Entry 4MQ9 (X-ray diffraction, 3.35 A resolution); this record covers chains B and C of the 7 polymer chains in the assembly.

Chain B:
Name: DNA-directed RNA polymerase subunit alpha
From: Thermus thermophilus
Notes: EC 2.7.7.6; fragment: rpoa
UniProt: Q5SHR6 (RPOA_THET8); residues 1-314 here = UniProt positions 1-314
Amino-acid sequence (314 residues; each row starts with the number of its first residue):
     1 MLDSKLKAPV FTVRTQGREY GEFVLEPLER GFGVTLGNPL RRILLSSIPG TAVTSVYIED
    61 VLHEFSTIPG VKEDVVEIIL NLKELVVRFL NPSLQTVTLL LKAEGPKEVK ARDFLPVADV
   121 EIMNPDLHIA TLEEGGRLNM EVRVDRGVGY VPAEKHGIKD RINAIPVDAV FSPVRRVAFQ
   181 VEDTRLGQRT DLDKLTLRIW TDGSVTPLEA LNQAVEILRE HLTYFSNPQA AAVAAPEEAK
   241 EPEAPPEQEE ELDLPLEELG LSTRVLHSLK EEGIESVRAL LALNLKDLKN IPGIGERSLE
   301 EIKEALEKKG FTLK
Unresolved in the structure: 1-6, 155-160, 237-314

Chain C:
Name: DNA-directed RNA polymerase subunit beta
From: Thermus thermophilus
Notes: EC 2.7.7.6; fragment: rpob
UniProt: Q8RQE9 (RPOB_THET8); residue numbers follow UniProt; this construct covers 1-1119
Amino-acid sequence (1119 residues; row label = number of the first residue in the row):
     1 MEIKRFGRIR EVIPLPPLTE IQVESYRRAL QADVPPEKRE NVGIQAAFRE TFPIEEEDKG
    61 KGGLVLDFLE YRLGEPPFPQ DECREKDLTY QAPLYARLQL IHKDTGLIKE DEVFLGHIPL
   121 MTEDGSFIIN GADRVIVSQI HRSPGVYFTP DPARPGRYIA SIIPLPKRGP WIDLEVEPNG
   181 VVSMKVNKRK FPLVLLLRVL GYDQETLARE LGAYGELVQG LMDESVFAMR PEEALIRLFT
   241 LLRPGDPPKR DKAVAYVYGL IADPRRYDLG EAGRYKAEEK LGIRLSGRTL ARFEDGEFKD
   301 EVFLPTLRYL FALTAGVPGH EVDDIDHLGN RRIRTVGELM TDQFRVGLAR LARGVRERML
   361 MGSEDSLTPA KLVNSRPLEA AIREFFSRSQ LSQFKDETNP LSSLRHKRRI SALGPGGLTR
   421 ERAGFDVRDV HRTHYGRICP VETPEGANIG LITSLAAYAR VDELGFIRTP YRRVVGGVVT
   481 DEVVYMTATE EDRYTIAQAN TPLEGNRIAA ERVVARRKGE PVIVSPEEVE FMDVSPKQVF
   541 SVNTNLIPFL EHDDANRALM GSNMQTQAVP LIRAQAPVVM TGLEERVVRD SLAALYAEED
   601 GEVAKVDGNR IVVRYEDGRL VEYPLRRFYR SNQGTALDQR PRVVVGQRVR KGDLLADGPA
   661 SENGFLALGQ NVLVAIMPFD GYNFEDAIVI SEELLKRDFY TSIHIERYEI EARDTKLGPE
   721 RITRDIPHLS EAALRDLDEE GVVRIGAEVK PGDILVGRTS FKGESEPTPE ERLLRSIFGE
   781 KARDVKDTSL RVPPGEGGIV VRTVRLRRGD PGVELKPGVR EVVRVYVAQK RKLQVGDKLA
   841 NRHGNKGVVA KILPVEDMPH LPDGTPVDVI LNPLGVPSRM NLGQILETHL GLAGYFLGQR
   901 YISPIFDGAK EPEIKELLAQ AFEVYFGKRK GEGFGVDKRE VEVLRRAEKL GLVTPGKTPE
   961 EQLKELFLQG KVVLYDGRTG EPIEGPIVVG QMFIMKLYHM VEDKMHARST GPYSLITQQP
  1021 LGGKAQFGGQ RFGEMEVWAL EAYGAAHTLQ EMLTLKSDDI EGRNAAYEAI IKGEDVPEPS
  1081 VPESFRVLVK ELQALALDVQ TLDEKDNPVD IFEGLASKR
Unresolved in the structure: 55-65, 292-299
Ligand contacts: (2Z)-2-methylbut-2-enoic acid (MB8): R409, P444, N448

Interface between chain B and chain C:
Residue-residue contacts (6; chain B residue first):
  R30(B) - E692(C)  salt bridge
  R30(B) - P854(C)
  V34(B) - R978(C)
  N38(B) - R978(C)
  N38(B) - T979(C)
  R42(B) - E981(C)  salt bridge
Interface residues without a listed pair, chain B (6 interface residues in all): G31, D183
Interface residues without a listed pair, chain C (8 interface residues in all): K851, E856, D857

Summary:
6 residues of chain B face 8 of chain C across their interface, with 2 salt bridges. Among the polar pairs are
R30(B)-E692(C) and R42(B)-E981(C). Chain C binds (2Z)-2-methylbut-2-enoic acid.
Here chain B is DNA-directed RNA polymerase subunit alpha and chain C is DNA-directed RNA polymerase subunit
beta, both from Thermus thermophilus. Entry 4MQ9 (Crystal structure of Thermus thermophilus RNA polymerase
holoenzyme in complex with GE23077) was determined by X-ray diffraction, deposited together with 4OIN, 4OIO,
4OIP, 4OIQ and 4OIR.
